PDB entry 3S6I | X-ray diffraction, 2.28 A resolution | chains A and C of the 3 polymer chains in the assembly

Chain A:
Protein: DNA-3-methyladenine glycosylase 1
From: Schizosaccharomyces pombe
Notes: EC 3.2.2.21
UniProtKB: Q92383 (MAG1_SCHPO); numbering as in UniProt (aligned over 1-228)
Amino-acid sequence (228 residues; row label = number of the first residue in the row):
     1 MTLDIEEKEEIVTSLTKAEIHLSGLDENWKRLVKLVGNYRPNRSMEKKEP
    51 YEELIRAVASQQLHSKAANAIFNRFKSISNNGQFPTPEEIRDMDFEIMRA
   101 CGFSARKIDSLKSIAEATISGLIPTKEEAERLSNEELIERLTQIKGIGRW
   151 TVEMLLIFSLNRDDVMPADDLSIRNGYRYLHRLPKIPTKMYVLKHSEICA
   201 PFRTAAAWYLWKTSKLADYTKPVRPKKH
Disordered / not traced: 1-15, 222-228
Bound ions: Na+: Thr142, Ile144, Ile147 (shared with 1 residue of chain B)
Reported in the primary citation:
  - binding site for the 11-nt DNA strand: Gln62, His64
  - binding site for the 11-nt DNA strand (chain C): Leu63, His64
  - mutagenesis - Q62A, L63A, D170N, S172G: decreased catalytic activity on epsilonA
  - mutagenesis - Q62A, L63A, D170N: decreased catalytic activity on 7mG
  - specificity-determining residues: His64
  - mutagenesis - H64S: increased catalytic activity on epsilonA
  - mutagenesis - H64S, F158S/S159G: unchanged catalytic activity on 7mG
  - mutagenesis - F158S/S159G: unchanged catalytic activity on epsilonA
  - catalytic residues: Asp170
  - contacts within the chain: Asp170-Ser172 (hydrogen bond)

Chain C:
Molecule: 11-nt DNA strand
Sequence (11 nucleotides; numbered 12 to 22; the number before each row is that of its first residue):
    12 AAGACTTGGAC

Interface between chain A and chain C:
Contacting residue pairs (20):
  Gln62(A) - DC16(C)  base contact
  Gln62(A) - DT17(C)  hydrogen bond to the base
  Leu63(A) - DT17(C)  base contact
  Leu63(A) - DT18(C)  base contact
  His64(A) - DG19(C)  hydrogen bond to the base
  His64(A) - DG20(C)  sugar contact
  Lys66(A) - DG20(C)  sugar contact
  Ala67(A) - DT18(C)  base contact
  Ala67(A) - DG19(C)  sugar contact
  Ala70(A) - DG19(C)  phosphate contact
  Ile71(A) - DT18(C)  sugar contact
  Arg74(A) - DT18(C)  hydrogen bond to the phosphate
  Arg74(A) - DG19(C)  salt bridge to the phosphate
  Arg99(A) - DT17(C)  sugar contact
  Arg99(A) - DT18(C)  salt bridge to the phosphate
  Gly102(A) - DT17(C)  phosphate contact
  Gly102(A) - DT18(C)  sugar contact
  Ser104(A) - DC16(C)  phosphate contact
  Ser104(A) - DT17(C)  phosphate contact
  Ala105(A) - DT17(C)  hydrogen bond to the phosphate
Also at the interface, not in a pair above, chain A (13 interface residues in all): Lys107

Overview:
Chain A and chain C form an interface of 13 and 5 residues respectively, with 4 hydrogen bonds and 2 salt
bridges. Polar pairs include Gln62(A)-DT17(C), His64(A)-DG19(C) and Arg74(A)-DT18(C). From the paper: the
catalytic residue Asp170(A); Q62A, L63A and D170N of chain A, among others, reduce catalytic activity on
epsilonA; 6 substitutions were tested in all.
Chain A is DNA-3-methyladenine glycosylase 1 (Schizosaccharomyces pombe) and chain C is an 11-nt DNA strand;
the structure, Schizosaccaromyces pombe 3-methyladenine DNA glycosylase (Mag1) in complex with abasic-DNA, was
determined by X-ray diffraction.
